3TBN - chain A; structure by X-ray diffraction, 1.15 A resolution.

[Chain A]
Name: Putative uncharacterized protein
From: Magnetospirillum magneticum
Reference sequence: Q2W014 (Q2W014_MAGSA); residue numbers follow UniProt; this construct covers 2-79
Chain sequence (87 residues; row label = number of the first residue in the row; numbers below 1 keep their minus sign (Gly-7 is residue -7)):
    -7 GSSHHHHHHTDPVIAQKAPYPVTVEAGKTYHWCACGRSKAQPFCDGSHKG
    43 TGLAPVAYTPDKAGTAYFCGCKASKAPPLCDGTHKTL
Sequence notes: expression tag (-7 to 1)
Bound ions: 2Fe-2S cluster Fe site 1: Cys25, Cys27, Cys36, His40; 2Fe-2S cluster Fe site 2: Cys61, Cys63, Cys72, His76
Residues lining bound ligands:
  - 2Fe-2S cluster (FES), molecule 1: Ala10, Pro11, Cys61, Gly62, Cys63, Lys64, Ala65, Ser66, Cys72, Asp73, Gly74, Thr75, His76
  - 2Fe-2S cluster (FES), molecule 2: Trp24, Cys25, Ala26, Cys27, Gly28, Arg29, Ser30, Cys36, Asp37, Gly38, Ser39, His40, Ala46, Pro47
Reported in the primary citation:
  - 2Fe-2S cluster coordination: Cys25, Cys27, Cys36, His40, Cys61, Cys63, Cys72, His76
  - contacts within the chain: Trp24-Cys61 (hydrogen bond), Ser30-Gln33, Cys61-Lys64 (hydrogen bond), Cys25-Lys64 (hydrogen bond), Gln33-Lys64 (hydrogen bond)

[In short]
Chain A binds 2Fe-2S cluster. Cys25, Cys27, Cys36 and His40 coordinate 2Fe-2S cluster Fe site 1. Cys61, Cys63,
Cys72 and His76 coordinate 2Fe-2S cluster Fe site 2. From the paper: 2Fe-2S cluster coordination by Cys25,
Cys27 and Cys36 among others; contacts within the chain involving Trp24, Cys61 and Gln33 among others.
Chain A is Putative uncharacterized protein (Magnetospirillum magneticum); the structure, Crystal structure of
a miner2 homolog: a type 6 CDGSH iron-sulfur protein, was determined by X-ray diffraction.
